2EFH - chains A and B; structure by X-ray diffraction, 2.10 A resolution.

Chain A:
Molecule: Similarity to vacuolar protein sorting-associated protein VPS9
Source organism: Arabidopsis thaliana
Notes: fragment: Vps9 domain
Reference sequence: Q9LT31 (Q9LT31_ARATH); numbering as in UniProt (aligned over 1-265)
Chain sequence (267 residues; numbered -1 to 265; the number before each row is that of its first residue; numbers below 1 keep their minus sign (Gly-1 is residue -1)):
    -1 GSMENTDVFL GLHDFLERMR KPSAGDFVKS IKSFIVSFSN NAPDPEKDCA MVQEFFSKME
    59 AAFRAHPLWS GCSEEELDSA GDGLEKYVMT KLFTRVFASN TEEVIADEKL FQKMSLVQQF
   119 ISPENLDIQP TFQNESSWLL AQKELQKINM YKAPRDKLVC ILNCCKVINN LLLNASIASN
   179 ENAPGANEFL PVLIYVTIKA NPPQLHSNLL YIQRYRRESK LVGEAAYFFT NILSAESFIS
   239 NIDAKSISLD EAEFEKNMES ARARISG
Unresolved in the structure: -1 to 16, 263-265
Differences from the reference sequence: expression tag (-1 to 0); engineered mutation Asn185 (Asp in Q9LT31)
Swiss-Prot annotation at these positions:
  - binding site (GTP): Asn180
  - mutagenesis: Ala184 (A184K: Loss of interaction with RABF2B), Tyr225 (Y225A: Loss of interaction with RABF2B. Decreases GEF activity 25-fold)
Reported in the primary citation:
  - binding site for the ligand GDP: Asn185
  - mutagenesis - Y225A: decreased catalytic activity with Small GTP-binding protein-like (chain B)
  - mutagenesis - A184K: abolished binding to Small GTP-binding protein-like (chain B)

Chain B:
Molecule: Small GTP-binding protein-like
Source organism: Arabidopsis thaliana
Notes: fragment: GTPase domain
Reference sequence: Q9SN68 (Q9SN68_ARATH); residue numbers follow UniProt; this construct covers 1-179
Chain sequence (181 residues; row label = number of the first residue in the row; numbers below 1 keep their minus sign (Gly-1 is residue -1)):
    -1 GSMAAAGNKS INAKLVLLGD VGAGKSSLVL RFVKDQFVEF QESTIGAAFF SQTLAVNDAT
    59 VKFEIWDTAG QERYHSLAPM YYRGAAAAII VFDVTNQASF ERAKKWVQEL QAQGNPNMVM
   119 ALAGNKSDLL DARKVTAEDA QTYAQENGLF FMETSAKTAT NVKEIFYEIA RRLPRVQPTE
   179 N
Unresolved in the structure: -1 to 7, 32-44, 173-179
Differences from the reference sequence: expression tag (-1 to 0)
Residues lining bound ligands: GDP (guanosine-5'-diphosphate): Asp18, Val19, Gly20, Ala21, Gly22, Lys23, Ser24, Ser25, Asn123, Lys124, Asp126, Leu127, Ser153, Ala154, Lys155
Swiss-Prot annotation at these positions:
  - motif: Gln39 to Phe47 (Effector region)
  - binding site (GTP): Gly17 to Ser25, Asp65 to Gln69, Asn123 to Asp126, Ser153, Ala154
  - mutagenesis: Val19 (V19T: Loss of interaction with VPS9A. Loss of interaction with MON1. Loss of interaction with EREX), Ser24 (S24N: Dominant negative (GDP-bound form); no effect on the interaction with VPS9A), Val36 (V36P: No effect on the interaction with VPS9A), Thr42 (T42A: No effect on the interaction with VPS9A), Gly44 (G44P: No effect on the interaction with VPS9A), Ala46 (A46D: Loss of interaction with VPS9A), Phe47 (F47A: Loss of interaction with VPS9A), Trp64 (W64A: Loss of interaction with VPS9A), Ala67 (A67G: Loss of interaction with VPS9A), Gln69 (Q69E: Loss of interaction with VPS9A; Q69L: Constitutively active (GTP-bound form); loss of targeting to plasma membrane and interaction with VPS9A), Ser74 (S74A: Loss of interaction with VPS9A), Leu75 (L75A: Loss of interaction with VPS9A), 3 further mutagenesis entries in UniProt
Reported in the primary citation:
  - binding site for GDP: Lys23
  - mutagenesis - S24N, V36P, T42A, G44P, N123I: unchanged binding to Similarity to vacuolar protein sorting-associated protein VPS9 (chain A)
  - mutagenesis - A67G, Q69E, S74A, L75A, M78A, Y79A: abolished binding to Similarity to vacuolar protein sorting-associated protein VPS9 (chain A)

Chain A / chain B interface:
Residue-residue contacts (45; chain A residue first):
  Asn123(A) - Arg71(B)  hydrogen bond (backbone-side chain)
  Leu124(A) - Arg71(B)
  Leu124(A) - Tyr72(B)  hydrogen bond (backbone-side chain)
  Asp125(A) - Gln69(B)
  Asp125(A) - Arg71(B)  salt bridge
  Asn180(A) - Ser24(B)
  Asn180(A) - Ser25(B)  hydrogen bond
  Pro182(A) - Ala45(B)
  Gly183(A) - Ser24(B)
  Gly183(A) - Asp65(B)
  Ala184(A) - Ala46(B)
  Ala184(A) - Asp65(B)  hydrogen bond (backbone-side chain)
  Ala184(A) - Thr66(B)
  Ala184(A) - Ala67(B)
  Asn185(A) - Val19(B)
  Asn185(A) - Lys23(B)  hydrogen bond
  Asn185(A) - Thr66(B)
  Asn185(A) - Ala67(B)
  Asn185(A) - Gly68(B)  hydrogen bond (side chain-backbone)
  Asn185(A) - Gln69(B)  hydrogen bond (backbone-side chain)
  Leu188(A) - Ala67(B)  hydrophobic
  Leu188(A) - Tyr79(B)
  Pro189(A) - Tyr72(B)
  Ile192(A) - Tyr72(B)  hydrophobic
  Gly221(A) - Phe47(B)
  Gly221(A) - Glu62(B)
  Glu222(A) - Phe47(B)
  Tyr225(A) - Ala46(B)  hydrogen bond (side chain-backbone)
  Tyr225(A) - Phe47(B)  hydrophobic
  Tyr225(A) - Trp64(B)  hydrophobic
  Tyr225(A) - Asp65(B)  hydrogen bond (side chain-backbone)
  Thr228(A) - Trp64(B)
  Thr228(A) - Met78(B)
  Asn229(A) - Tyr79(B)  hydrogen bond
  Leu231(A) - Met78(B)  hydrophobic
  Ser232(A) - Leu75(B)
  Ser232(A) - Met78(B)
  Ser232(A) - Tyr79(B)  hydrogen bond
  Ser235(A) - Leu75(B)
  Phe236(A) - Arg71(B)
  Phe236(A) - Tyr72(B)  hydrophobic
  Lys243(A) - Arg71(B)
  Ser244(A) - Arg71(B)  hydrogen bond (backbone-side chain)
  Ile245(A) - Arg71(B)
  Ser246(A) - Arg71(B)  hydrogen bond
Also at the interface, not in a pair above, chain A (26 interface residues in all): Ala181, Ala224
Also at the interface, not in a pair above, chain B (20 interface residues in all): Leu28
The authors on this interface:
  - residue pairs: Ala46(B)-Tyr225(A), Phe47(B)-Tyr225(A), Trp64(B)-Tyr225(A)
  - hot spots on chain A (mutagenesis) - A184K: abolished binding to Small GTP-binding protein-like (chain B)
  - hot spots on chain A (mutagenesis) - Y225A: decreased binding to Small GTP-binding protein-like (chain B)
  - hot spots on chain B (mutagenesis) - M78A: abolished binding to Similarity to vacuolar protein sorting-associated protein VPS9 (chain A)

Summary:
Chain A and chain B form an interface of 26 and 20 residues respectively; the contacts include 13 hydrogen
bonds and 1 salt bridge. Among the polar pairs are Asp125(A)-Arg71(B), Asn123(A)-Arg71(B) and
Leu124(A)-Tyr72(B). The paper describes contacts between Ala46(B) and Tyr225(A), Phe47(B) and Tyr225(A) and
Trp64(B) and Tyr225(A). The paper reports a binding site for the ligand GDP at Asn185(A); A67G, Q69E and S74A
of chain B, among others, abolish binding to Similarity to vacuolar protein sorting-associated protein VPS9
(chain A); 13 substitutions were tested in all.
Chain A is Similarity to vacuolar protein sorting-associated protein VPS9 and chain B is Small GTP-binding
protein-like, both from Arabidopsis thaliana; the structure, Ara7-GDP/AtVps9a(D185N), was determined by X-ray
diffraction, deposited together with 2EFC, 2EFD and 2EFE.
